2UXQ - chains A and B; structure by X-ray diffraction, 1.75 A resolution.

# Chain A (and B)
Molecule: Isocitrate dehydrogenase native
From: Desulfotalea psychrophila
Notes: chain B of this document is another copy of the same molecule, construct and numbering; everything in this record applies to it too
UniProtKB: Q6AQ66 (Q6AQ66_DESPS); residues 1-402 here = UniProt positions 1-402
Amino-acid sequence (402 residues; numbered 1 to 402; the number before each row is that of its first residue):
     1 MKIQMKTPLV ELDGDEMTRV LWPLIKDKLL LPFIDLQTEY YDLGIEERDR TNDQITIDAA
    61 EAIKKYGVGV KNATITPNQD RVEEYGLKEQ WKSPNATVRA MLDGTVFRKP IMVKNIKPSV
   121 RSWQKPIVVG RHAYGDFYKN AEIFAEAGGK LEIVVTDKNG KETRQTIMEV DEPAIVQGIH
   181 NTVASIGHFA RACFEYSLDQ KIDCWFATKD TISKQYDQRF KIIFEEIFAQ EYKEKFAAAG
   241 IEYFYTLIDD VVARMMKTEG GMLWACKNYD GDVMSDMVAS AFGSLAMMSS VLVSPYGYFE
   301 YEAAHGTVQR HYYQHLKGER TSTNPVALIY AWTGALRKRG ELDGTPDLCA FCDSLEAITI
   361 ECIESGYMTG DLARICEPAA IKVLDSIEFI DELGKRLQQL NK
Bound ions: Mg2+: Asp-272, Asp-276

# How chain A and chain B interact
Residue-residue contacts (178; chain A residue first):
  Thr-76(A) / Thr-211(B)
  Pro-77(A) / Lys-214(B)
  Gln-90(A) / Lys-214(B)  hydrogen bond
  Ser-93(A) / Ile-212(B)
  Lys-117(A) / Arg-121(B)
  Pro-118(A) / Arg-121(B)  hydrogen bond (backbone-side chain)
  Ser-119(A) / Ser-119(B)
  Ser-119(A) / Val-120(B)
  Ser-119(A) / Arg-121(B)  hydrogen bond (backbone-backbone)
  Ser-119(A) / Met-256(B)  hydrogen bond (side chain-backbone)
  Ser-119(A) / Lys-257(B)  hydrogen bond
  Val-120(A) / Ser-119(B)
  Arg-121(A) / Lys-117(B)
  Arg-121(A) / Pro-118(B)  hydrogen bond (side chain-backbone)
  Arg-121(A) / Ser-119(B)  hydrogen bond (backbone-backbone)
  Arg-121(A) / Arg-121(B)
  Tyr-134(A) / Met-168(B)
  Phe-137(A) / Lys-209(B)
  Phe-137(A) / Ile-212(B)
  Phe-137(A) / Ser-213(B)
  Tyr-138(A) / Ile-212(B)  hydrophobic
  Lys-139(A) / Thr-166(B)
  Lys-139(A) / Ile-167(B)  hydrogen bond (side chain-backbone)
  Lys-139(A) / Met-168(B)
  Asn-140(A) / Ile-212(B)  hydrogen bond (side chain-backbone)
  Ala-141(A) / Ile-153(B)
  Ala-141(A) / Gln-165(B)
  Ala-141(A) / Thr-166(B)
  Ala-141(A) / Ile-167(B)
  Glu-142(A) / Ile-153(B)
  Glu-142(A) / Gln-165(B)
  Glu-142(A) / Ser-213(B)  hydrogen bond
  Glu-142(A) / Lys-214(B)  hydrogen bond (side chain-backbone)
  Glu-142(A) / Gln-215(B)  hydrogen bond (side chain-backbone)
  Glu-142(A) / Tyr-216(B)  hydrogen bond (side chain-backbone)
  Ile-143(A) / Ile-153(B)  hydrophobic
  Ile-143(A) / Thr-163(B)
  Ile-143(A) / Gln-165(B)
  Phe-144(A) / Val-183(B)  hydrophobic
  Phe-144(A) / Arg-219(B)
  Gly-148(A) / Val-155(B)
  Gly-148(A) / Asp-157(B)
  Gly-149(A) / Thr-156(B)
  Gly-149(A) / Asp-157(B)
  Lys-150(A) / Val-154(B)
  Lys-150(A) / Val-155(B)
  Lys-150(A) / Thr-156(B)  hydrogen bond (backbone-backbone)
  Leu-151(A) / Val-154(B)
  Leu-151(A) / Val-155(B)  hydrophobic
  Leu-151(A) / His-180(B)
  Glu-152(A) / Ile-153(B)
  Glu-152(A) / Val-154(B)  hydrogen bond (backbone-backbone)
  Ile-153(A) / Ala-141(B)
  Ile-153(A) / Glu-142(B)
  Ile-153(A) / Ile-143(B)  hydrophobic
  Ile-153(A) / Glu-152(B)
  Ile-153(A) / Ile-153(B)  hydrophobic
  Ile-153(A) / Val-176(B)  hydrophobic
  Ile-153(A) / Gly-178(B)
  Val-154(A) / Lys-150(B)
  Val-154(A) / Leu-151(B)
  Val-154(A) / Glu-152(B)  hydrogen bond (backbone-backbone)
  Val-154(A) / Val-154(B)  hydrophobic
  Val-155(A) / Ile-143(B)  hydrophobic
  Val-155(A) / Ala-145(B)  hydrophobic
  Val-155(A) / Gly-148(B)
  Val-155(A) / Lys-150(B)
  Val-155(A) / Leu-151(B)  hydrophobic
  Thr-156(A) / Gly-149(B)
  Thr-156(A) / Lys-150(B)  hydrogen bond (backbone-backbone)
  Asp-157(A) / Gly-148(B)
  Lys-158(A) / Asp-171(B)  salt bridge
  Thr-163(A) / Ile-143(B)
  Gln-165(A) / Ala-141(B)
  Gln-165(A) / Glu-142(B)
  Gln-165(A) / Ile-143(B)
  Thr-166(A) / Lys-139(B)
  Thr-166(A) / Ala-141(B)
  Ile-167(A) / Lys-139(B)  hydrogen bond (backbone-side chain)
  Ile-167(A) / Ala-141(B)  hydrophobic
  Ile-167(A) / Gly-178(B)
  Ile-167(A) / Ile-179(B)
  Ile-167(A) / His-180(B)
  Met-168(A) / Tyr-134(B)
  Met-168(A) / Lys-139(B)
  Met-168(A) / His-180(B)
  Val-170(A) / His-180(B)
  Asp-171(A) / Lys-158(B)  salt bridge
  Glu-172(A) / Thr-182(B)
  Glu-172(A) / Ala-184(B)
  Pro-173(A) / Thr-182(B)
  Pro-173(A) / Val-183(B)  hydrogen bond (backbone-backbone)
  Ala-174(A) / Asn-181(B)
  Ile-175(A) / His-180(B)
  Ile-175(A) / Asn-181(B)  hydrogen bond (backbone-backbone)
  Ile-175(A) / Ile-186(B)  hydrophobic
  Ile-175(A) / Tyr-216(B)  hydrophobic
  Ile-175(A) / Arg-219(B)
  Ile-175(A) / Phe-220(B)  hydrophobic
  Val-176(A) / Ile-153(B)
  Val-176(A) / Val-155(B)  hydrophobic
  Val-176(A) / Ile-179(B)
  Val-176(A) / Tyr-216(B)
  Gln-177(A) / Gln-177(B)
  Gln-177(A) / Gly-178(B)
  Gln-177(A) / Ile-179(B)  hydrogen bond (backbone-backbone)
  Gln-177(A) / Ser-213(B)  hydrogen bond
  Gln-177(A) / Tyr-216(B)
  Gly-178(A) / Ile-153(B)
  Gly-178(A) / Ile-167(B)
  Gly-178(A) / Gln-177(B)
  Ile-179(A) / Ile-167(B)
  Ile-179(A) / Val-176(B)
  Ile-179(A) / Gln-177(B)  hydrogen bond (backbone-backbone)
  His-180(A) / Leu-151(B)
  His-180(A) / Ile-167(B)
  His-180(A) / Met-168(B)
  His-180(A) / Ile-175(B)
  Asn-181(A) / Ala-174(B)
  Asn-181(A) / Ile-175(B)  hydrogen bond (backbone-backbone)
  Thr-182(A) / Glu-172(B)
  Thr-182(A) / Pro-173(B)
  Val-183(A) / Phe-144(B)  hydrophobic
  Val-183(A) / Pro-173(B)  hydrogen bond (backbone-backbone)
  Ala-184(A) / Glu-172(B)
  Ile-186(A) / Ile-175(B)  hydrophobic
  Lys-209(A) / Phe-137(B)
  Lys-209(A) / Asp-272(B)  salt bridge
  Ile-212(A) / Phe-137(B)
  Ile-212(A) / Asn-140(B)  hydrogen bond (backbone-side chain)
  Ser-213(A) / Phe-137(B)
  Ser-213(A) / Glu-142(B)  hydrogen bond
  Ser-213(A) / Gln-177(B)  hydrogen bond
  Lys-214(A) / Gln-90(B)  hydrogen bond (side chain-backbone)
  Lys-214(A) / Lys-92(B)
  Lys-214(A) / Glu-142(B)  hydrogen bond (backbone-side chain)
  Gln-215(A) / Glu-142(B)  hydrogen bond (backbone-side chain)
  Gln-215(A) / Phe-144(B)
  Tyr-216(A) / Glu-142(B)  hydrogen bond (backbone-side chain)
  Tyr-216(A) / Ile-175(B)
  Tyr-216(A) / Val-176(B)
  Tyr-216(A) / Gln-177(B)
  Arg-219(A) / Phe-144(B)
  Arg-219(A) / Ile-175(B)
  Phe-220(A) / Ile-175(B)  hydrophobic
  Ile-248(A) / Tyr-269(B)
  Ile-248(A) / Val-273(B)  hydrophobic
  Asp-249(A) / Asp-276(B)
  Val-252(A) / Val-273(B)
  Val-252(A) / Met-277(B)
  Ala-253(A) / Ser-280(B)  hydrogen bond (backbone-side chain)
  Met-256(A) / Ser-119(B)  hydrogen bond (backbone-side chain)
  Met-256(A) / Met-277(B)
  Met-256(A) / Ser-280(B)
  Met-256(A) / Ala-281(B)  hydrophobic
  Lys-257(A) / Ser-280(B)
  Lys-257(A) / Gly-283(B)  hydrogen bond (side chain-backbone)
  Tyr-269(A) / Ile-248(B)
  Tyr-269(A) / Tyr-269(B)  hydrophobic
  Tyr-269(A) / Asp-270(B)  hydrogen bond
  Asp-270(A) / Tyr-269(B)  hydrogen bond
  Asp-272(A) / Lys-209(B)  salt bridge
  Val-273(A) / Ile-248(B)  hydrophobic
  Val-273(A) / Val-252(B)
  Val-273(A) / Met-274(B)  hydrophobic
  Met-274(A) / Val-273(B)  hydrophobic
  Met-274(A) / Met-274(B)  hydrophobic
  Asp-276(A) / Asp-249(B)
  Met-277(A) / Val-252(B)
  Met-277(A) / Met-256(B)
  Met-277(A) / Met-277(B)  hydrophobic
  Ser-280(A) / Ala-253(B)  hydrogen bond (side chain-backbone)
  Ser-280(A) / Met-256(B)
  Ser-280(A) / Lys-257(B)  hydrogen bond (backbone-side chain)
  Ala-281(A) / Met-256(B)  hydrophobic
  Ala-281(A) / Lys-257(B)
  Gly-283(A) / Lys-257(B)  hydrogen bond (backbone-side chain)
  Leu-285(A) / Ala-253(B)  hydrophobic
Also at the interface, not in a pair above, chain A (80 interface residues in all): Ala-145, Ala-147, Arg-164, Asp-217, Ile-375
Also at the interface, not in a pair above, chain B (80 interface residues in all): Trp-91, Ser-93, Tyr-138, Arg-164, Val-170, Asp-217, Leu-285, Ile-375

# In short
The chain A/chain B interface involves 80 residues from each chain, with 40 hydrogen bonds and 4 salt bridges.
Polar pairs include Lys-158(A)/Asp-171(B), Lys-209(A)/Asp-272(B) and Gln-90(A)/Lys-214(B). The Mg2+ site is
built by Asp-272(A) and Asp-276(A).
Chain A and chain B are both Isocitrate dehydrogenase native (Desulfotalea psychrophila); the structure,
Isocitrate dehydrogenase from the psychrophilic bacterium Desulfotalea psychrophila: biochemical properties
and crystal structure analysis, was determined by X-ray diffraction, deposited together with 2UXR.
